8JSH - chains g and p of the 14 polymer chains in the assembly; structure by electron microscopy, 4.40 A resolution (low resolution: residue-level contacts below are approximate; hydrogen-bond / salt-bridge calls are withheld).

Chain g:
Molecule: 16S ribosomal RNA
From: Escherichia coli
Sequence (1539 nucleotides; numbered 2 to 1540; the number before each row is that of its first residue):
     2 AAUUGAAGAG UUUGAUCAUG GCUCAGAUUG AACGCUGGCG GCAGGCCUAA CACAUGCAAG
    62 UCGAACGGUA ACAGGAAGAA GCUUGCUUCU UUGCUGACGA GUGGCGGACG GGUGAGUAAU
   122 GUCUGGGAAA CUGCCUGAUG GAGGGGGAUA ACUACUGGAA ACGGUAGCUA AUACCGCAUA
   182 ACGUCGCAAG ACCAAAGAGG GGGACCUUCG GGCCUCUUGC CAUCGGAUGU GCCCAGAUGG
   242 GAUUAGCUAG UAGGUGGGGU AACGGCUCAC CUAGGCGACG AUCCCUAGCU GGUCUGAGAG
   302 GAUGACCAGC CACACUGGAA CUGAGACACG GUCCAGACUC CUACGGGAGG CAGCAGUGGG
   362 GAAUAUUGCA CAAUGGGCGC AAGCCUGAUG CAGCCAUGCC GCGUGUAUGA AGAAGGCCUU
   422 CGGGUUGUAA AGUACUUUCA GCGGGGAGGA AGGGAGUAAA GUUAAUACCU UUGCUCAUUG
   482 ACGUUACCCG CAGAAGAAGC ACCGGCUAAC UCCGUGCCAG CAGCCGCGGU AAUACGGAGG
   542 GUGCAAGCGU UAAUCGGAAU UACUGGGCGU AAAGCGCACG CAGGCGGUUU GUUAAGUCAG
   602 AUGUGAAAUC CCCGGGCUCA ACCUGGGAAC UGCAUCUGAU ACUGGCAAGC UUGAGUCUCG
   662 UAGAGGGGGG UAGAAUUCCA GGUGUAGCGG UGAAAUGCGU AGAGAUCUGG AGGAAUACCG
   722 GUGGCGAAGG CGGCCCCCUG GACGAAGACU GACGCUCAGG UGCGAAAGCG UGGGGAGCAA
   782 ACAGGAUUAG AUACCCUGGU AGUCCACGCC GUAAACGAUG UCGACUUGGA GGUUGUGCCC
   842 UUGAGGCGUG GCUUCCGGAG CUAACGCGUU AAGUCGACCG CCUGGGGAGU ACGGCCGCAA
   902 GGUUAAAACU CAAAUGAAUU GACGGGGGCC CGCACAAGCG GUGGAGCAUG UGGUUUAAUU
   962 CGAUGCAACG CGAAGAACCU UACCUGGUCU UGACAUCCAC GGAAGUUUUC AGAGAUGAGA
  1022 AUGUGCCUUC GGGAACCGUG AGACAGGUGC UGCAUGGCUG UCGUCAGCUC GUGUUGUGAA
  1082 AUGUUGGGUU AAGUCCCGCA ACGAGCGCAA CCCUUAUCCU UUGUUGCCAG CGGUCCGGCC
  1142 GGGAACUCAA AGGAGACUGC CAGUGAUAAA CUGGAGGAAG GUGGGGAUGA CGUCAAGUCA
  1202 UCAUGGCCCU UACGACCAGG GCUACACACG UGCUACAAUG GCGCAUACAA AGAGAAGCGA
  1262 CCUCGCGAGA GCAAGCGGAC CUCAUAAAGU GCGUCGUAGU CCGGAUUGGA GUCUGCAACU
  1322 CGACUCCAUG AAGUCGGAAU CGCUAGUAAU CGUGGAUCAG AAUGCCACGG UGAAUACGUU
  1382 CCCGGGCCUU GUACACACCG CCCGUCACAC CAUGGGAGUG GGUUGCAAAA GAAGUAGGUA
  1442 GCUUAACCUU CGGGAGGGCG CUUACCACUU UGUGAUUCAU GACUGGGGUG AAGUCGUAAC
  1502 AAGGUAACCG UAGGGGAACC UGCGGUUGGA UCACCUCCU
Unresolved in the structure: 923-1387

Chain p:
Molecule: 30S ribosomal protein S8
From: Escherichia coli
UniProt: P0A7W7 (RS8_ECOLI); residues 0-129 here correspond to UniProt positions 1-130 (UniProt number = residue number + 1)
Sequence (130 residues; numbered 0 to 129; the number before each row is that of its first residue; numbering starts at 0):
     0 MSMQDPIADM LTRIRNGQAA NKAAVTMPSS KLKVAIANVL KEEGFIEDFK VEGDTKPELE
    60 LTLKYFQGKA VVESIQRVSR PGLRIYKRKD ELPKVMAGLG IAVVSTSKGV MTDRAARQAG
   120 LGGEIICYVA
Unresolved in the structure: 0

How chain g and chain p interact:
Residue-residue contacts (49; chain g residue first):
  C586(g) - Gln3(p)
  C586(g) - Pro80(p)
  G587(g) - Met2(p)
  G587(g) - Gln3(p)
  G587(g) - Pro80(p)
  G587(g) - Arg83(p)
  U589(g) - Pro5(p)
  U590(g) - Ser29(p)
  U590(g) - Lys30(p)
  U591(g) - Lys30(p)
  G597(g) - Tyr85(p)
  U598(g) - Tyr85(p)
  C599(g) - Tyr85(p)
  C599(g) - Lys86(p)
  C599(g) - Leu120(p)
  C599(g) - Gly121(p)
  A600(g) - Arg87(p)
  A600(g) - Lys88(p)
  A600(g) - Gly119(p)
  A600(g) - Leu120(p)
  A600(g) - Gly121(p)
  G601(g) - Lys88(p)
  U632(g) - Arg87(p)
  A640(g) - Ser106(p)
  A642(g) - Thr105(p)
  A642(g) - Ser106(p)
  C643(g) - Glu123(p)
  U652(g) - Thr54(p)
  U653(g) - Thr54(p)
  U653(g) - Lys55(p)
  G755(g) - Ser1(p)
  C756(g) - Ser1(p)
  C823(g) - Ser1(p)
  G824(g) - Ser1(p)
  A825(g) - Arg12(p)
  C826(g) - Arg12(p)
  C826(g) - Asn15(p)
  G874(g) - Asn15(p)
  U875(g) - Thr11(p)
  U875(g) - Arg14(p)
  U875(g) - Asn15(p)
  C876(g) - Thr11(p)
  C876(g) - Arg14(p)
  G877(g) - Gln3(p)
  G877(g) - Ala7(p)
  G877(g) - Arg79(p)
  A878(g) - Gln3(p)
  A878(g) - Arg79(p)
  A878(g) - Pro80(p)
Interface residues without a listed pair, chain g (31 interface residues in all): G633, U641, U827, C879
Interface residues without a listed pair, chain p (33 interface residues in all): Asp4, Ala19, Gly81, Ser104, Gly108, Val109, Gly122

Overview:
The interface between chain g and chain p involves 31 residues on one side and 33 on the other.
Here chain g is 16S ribosomal RNA and chain p is 30S ribosomal protein S8, both from Escherichia coli. Entry
8JSH (Structure of the 30S-body-IF3 complex from Escherichia coli) was determined by electron microscopy (same
publication as 8JSG).
